7SQD - chains B and S of the 48 polymer chains in the assembly; structure by electron microscopy, 3.70 A resolution.

# Chain B (and S)
Protein: Flagellin
Source organism: Achromobacter sp
Notes: chain S of this document is another copy of the same molecule, construct and numbering; everything in this record applies to it too
Reference sequence: A0A1N7RBM1 (A0A1N7RBM1_9BURK); residues 1-559 here = UniProt positions 1-559
Amino-acid sequence (559 residues; numbered 1 to 559; the number before each row is that of its first residue):
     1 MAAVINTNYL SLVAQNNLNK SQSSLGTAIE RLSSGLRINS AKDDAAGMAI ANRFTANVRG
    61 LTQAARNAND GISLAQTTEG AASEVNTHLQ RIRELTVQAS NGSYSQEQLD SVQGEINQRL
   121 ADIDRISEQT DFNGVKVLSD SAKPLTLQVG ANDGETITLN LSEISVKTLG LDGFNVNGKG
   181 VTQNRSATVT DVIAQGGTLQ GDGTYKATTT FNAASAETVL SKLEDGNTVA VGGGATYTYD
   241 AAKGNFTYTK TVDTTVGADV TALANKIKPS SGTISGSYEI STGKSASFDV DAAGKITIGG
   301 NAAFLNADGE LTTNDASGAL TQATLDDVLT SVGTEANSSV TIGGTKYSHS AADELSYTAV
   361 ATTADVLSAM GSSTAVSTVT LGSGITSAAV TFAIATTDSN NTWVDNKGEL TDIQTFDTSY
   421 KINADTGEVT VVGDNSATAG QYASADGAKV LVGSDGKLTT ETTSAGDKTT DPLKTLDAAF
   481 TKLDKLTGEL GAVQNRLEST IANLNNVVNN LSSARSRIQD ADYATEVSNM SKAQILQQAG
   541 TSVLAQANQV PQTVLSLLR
Not modelled in the structure: 1, 559

# Interface between chain B and chain S
Residue-residue contacts (6):
  Arg-91(B) with Asp-44(S)
  Gln-98(B) with Asp-44(S), hydrogen bond
  Tyr-104(B) with Ile-50(S), hydrophobic
  Gln-108(B) with Ile-50(S)
  Ser-111(B) with Ala-46(S)
  Val-112(B) with Ala-46(S), hydrophobic
Interface residues without a listed pair, chain B (7 interface residues in all): Gln-76
Interface residues without a listed pair, chain S (8 interface residues in all): Tyr-9, Lys-42, Asp-43, Gly-47, Ala-49

# Overview
Chain B and chain S form an interface of 7 and 8 residues respectively; the contacts include 1 hydrogen bond.
Its one hydrogen-bonded contact is Gln-98(B)/Asp-44(S).
Both chains are Flagellin (Achromobacter sp). Entry 7SQD (Cryo-EM structure of the Achromobacter flagellar
filament) was determined by electron microscopy, deposited together with 7SN4, 7SN7, 7SN9 and 7SQJ.
